2E9T - chains B and A of the 3 polymer chains in the assembly; structure by X-ray diffraction, 2.60 A resolution.

== Chain B ==
Molecule: 8-nt RNA strand
Sequence (8 nucleotides; each row starts with the number of its first residue):
   903 UAGGGCCC

== Chain A ==
Molecule: RNA-dependent RNA polymerase
Source organism: Foot-and-mouth disease virus C-S8c1
Notes: EC 2.7.7.48
UniProt: Q0QEE1 (Q0QEE1_9PICO); residues 1-470 here correspond to UniProt positions 1719-2188 (UniProt number = residue number + 1718)
Sequence (476 residues; each row starts with the number of its first residue):
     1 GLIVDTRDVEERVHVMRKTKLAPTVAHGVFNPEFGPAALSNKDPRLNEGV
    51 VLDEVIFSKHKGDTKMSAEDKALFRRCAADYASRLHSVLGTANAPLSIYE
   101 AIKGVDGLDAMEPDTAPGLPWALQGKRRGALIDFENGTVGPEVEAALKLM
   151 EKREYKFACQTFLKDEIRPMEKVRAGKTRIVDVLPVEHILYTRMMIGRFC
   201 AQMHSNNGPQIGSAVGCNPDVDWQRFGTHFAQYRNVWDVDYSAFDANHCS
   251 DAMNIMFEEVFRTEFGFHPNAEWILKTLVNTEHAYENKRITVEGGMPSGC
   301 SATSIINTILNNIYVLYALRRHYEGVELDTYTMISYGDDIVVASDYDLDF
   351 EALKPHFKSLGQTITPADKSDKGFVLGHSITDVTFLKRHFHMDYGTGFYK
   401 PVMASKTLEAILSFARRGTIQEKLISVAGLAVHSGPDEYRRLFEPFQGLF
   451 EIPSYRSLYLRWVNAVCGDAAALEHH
Not modelled in the structure: 475-476
Sequence notes: cloning artifact (471-476)
Ion coordination: Mg2+: Asp238, Asp339
Small-molecule neighbours: pyrophosphate (PPV): Arg168, Lys172, Arg179, Tyr241, Ser242, Ala243
From the paper describing this entry:
  - binding site for the 7-nt RNA strand: Ser304, Tyr336, Asp338, Lys387
  - binding site for pyrophosphate: Arg168, Ala243
  - binding site for the 8-nt RNA strand (chain B): Thr115, Arg128, Gly299 to Thr303
  - mutagenesis - S298A, T303A, D338A, K387A/R388A: abolished growth

== Interface between chain B and chain A ==
Residue-residue contacts (33; chain B residue first):
  U903(B) - Thr115(A)  sugar contact
  U903(B) - Ala116(A)  sugar contact
  U903(B) - Phe162(A)  phosphate contact
  U903(B) - Val181(A)  sugar contact
  U903(B) - Val183(A)  sugar contact
  A904(B) - Thr115(A)  hydrogen bond to the phosphate
  A904(B) - Arg128(A)  salt bridge to the phosphate
  A904(B) - Ile189(A)  phosphate contact
  A904(B) - Gly299(A)  sugar contact
  A904(B) - Cys300(A)  hydrogen bond to the sugar
  A904(B) - Ser301(A)  hydrogen bond to the sugar
  A904(B) - Ala302(A)  hydrogen bond to the sugar
  A904(B) - Thr303(A)  base contact
  A904(B) - Ser304(A)  base contact
  G905(B) - Arg193(A)  salt bridge to the phosphate
  G905(B) - Ser301(A)  hydrogen bond to the phosphate
  G905(B) - Tyr336(A)  hydrogen bond to the base
  G906(B) - Leu108(A)  phosphate contact
  G906(B) - Asp109(A)  hydrogen bond to the phosphate
  G906(B) - His204(A)  salt bridge to the phosphate
  G906(B) - Val215(A)  sugar contact
  G906(B) - Gly216(A)  hydrogen bond to the sugar
  G906(B) - Cys217(A)  hydrogen bond to the sugar
  G906(B) - Tyr336(A)  hydrogen bond to the sugar
  G907(B) - Asp109(A)  phosphate contact
  G907(B) - Gly216(A)  sugar contact
  G907(B) - Cys217(A)  sugar contact
  G907(B) - Asn218(A)  sugar contact
  C908(B) - Asn218(A)  sugar contact
  C909(B) - Ile425(A)  sugar contact
  C909(B) - Ser426(A)  sugar contact
  C909(B) - Arg461(A)  phosphate contact
  C910(B) - Arg461(A)  salt bridge to the phosphate
Other interface residues (no listed pair), chain A (28 interface residues in all): Gly107, Glu112, Pro219

== Summary ==
The interface between chain B and chain A involves 8 residues on one side and 28 on the other, with 10
hydrogen bonds and 4 salt bridges. Polar contacts include G905(B)-Tyr336(A), A904(B)-Cys300(A) and
A904(B)-Ser301(A). The paper reports a binding site for the 7-nt RNA strand at Ser304(A), Tyr336(A) and
Asp338(A) among others; S298A, T303A and D338A of chain A, among others, abolish growth.
Here chain B is an 8-nt RNA strand and chain A is RNA-dependent RNA polymerase (Foot-and-mouth disease virus
C-S8c1). Entry 2E9T (Foot-and-mouth disease virus RNA-polymerase RNA dependent in complex with a
template-primer RNA and 5F-UTP) was determined by X-ray diffraction, deposited together with 2E9R, 2E9Z and
2EC0.
